Entry 9MJ5 (electron microscopy, 3.50 A resolution); this record covers chains B and C of the 6 polymer chains in the assembly.

== Chain B ==
Protein: Replication protein A 32 kDa subunit
From: Homo sapiens
UniProt: P15927 (RFA2_HUMAN); numbering as in UniProt (aligned over 35-270)
Sequence (236 residues; row label = number of the first residue in the row):
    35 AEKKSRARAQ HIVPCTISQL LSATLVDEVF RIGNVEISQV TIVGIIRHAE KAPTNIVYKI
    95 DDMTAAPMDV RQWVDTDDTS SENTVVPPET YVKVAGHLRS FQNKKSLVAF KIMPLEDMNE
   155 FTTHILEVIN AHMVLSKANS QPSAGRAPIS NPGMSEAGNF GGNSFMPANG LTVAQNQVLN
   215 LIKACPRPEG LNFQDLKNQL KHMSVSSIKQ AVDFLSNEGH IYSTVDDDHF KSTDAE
Disordered / not traced: 35-42, 179-197, 270
Curated features (UniProtKB/Swiss-Prot):
  - DNA-binding region: Val74 to Pro148 (OB)
  - cross-link (Glycyl lysine isopeptide (Lys-Gly)): Lys37 (interchain with G-Cter in ubiquitin), Lys38 (interchain with G-Cter in ubiquitin)
  - mutagenesis: Lys37 to Lys38 (Impaired ubiquitination without affecting homologous recombination), Phe248 (F248A: Abolishes interaction with RFWD3, leading to impair DNA interstrand cross-links (ICL) repair), Glu252 (E252A: Abolishes interaction with RFWD3, leading to impair DNA interstrand cross-links (ICL) repair), Gly253 (G253A: Does not affect interaction with RFWD3), His254 (H254A: Abolishes interaction with RFWD3, leading to impair DNA interstrand cross-links (ICL) repair)

== Chain C ==
Protein: Replication protein A 70 kDa DNA-binding subunit
From: Homo sapiens
UniProt: P27694 (RFA1_HUMAN); residues 438-616 here = UniProt positions 438-616
Sequence (179 residues; row label = number of the first residue in the row):
   438 SNTNWKTLYE VKSENLGQGD KPDYFSSVAT VVYLRKENCM YQACPTQDCN KKVIDQQNGL
   498 YRCEKCDTEF PNFKYRMILS VNIADFQENQ WVTCFQESAE AILGQNAAYL GELKDKNEQA
   558 FEEVFQNANF RSFIFRVRVK VETYNDESRI KATVMDVKPV DYREYGRRLV MSIRRSALM
Curated features (UniProtKB/Swiss-Prot):
  - zinc finger: Cys481 to Cys503 (C4-type)
  - cross-link (Glycyl lysine isopeptide (Lys-Gly)): Lys449 (interchain with G-Cter in SUMO), Lys458 (interchain with G-Cter in ubiquitin), Lys553 (interchain with G-Cter in ubiquitin), Lys577 (interchain with G-Cter in SUMO)
  - mutagenesis: Lys449 (K449R: Significant reduction of sumoylation. Loss of sumoylation; when associated with R-577), Cys500 (C500S: Loss of function in DNA replication and mismatch repair without effect on DNA-binding activity; when associated with S-503), Cys503 (C503S: Loss of function in DNA replication and mismatch repair without effect on DNA-binding activity; when associated with S-500), Lys577 (K577R: Slight sumoylation decrease. Loss of sumoylation; when associated with R-449)
Metal / ion sites: Zn2+: Cys481, Cys486, Cys500, Cys503

== Chain B / chain C interface ==
Pairs across the interface - 17 pairs, chain B then chain C:
  Gln44(B) - Asn526(C)
  His45(B) - Asp522(C)
  His45(B) - Phe523(C)
  His45(B) - Gln524(C)
  Ile46(B) - Asp522(C)
  Ile46(B) - Phe523(C)
  Lys145(B) - Asn566(C)
  Lys145(B) - Phe567(C)
  Met147(B) - Arg568(C)
  Asn153(B) - Tyr599(C)
  Thr157(B) - Tyr602(C)
  Leu160(B) - Leu606(C)  hydrophobic
  Glu161(B) - Tyr602(C)  hydrogen bond
  Glu161(B) - Leu606(C)
  Asn164(B) - Leu606(C)
  Ala165(B) - Phe523(C)  hydrophobic
  Val168(B) - Phe523(C)  hydrophobic
Interface residues without a listed pair, chain B (15 interface residues in all): Val47, Phe144, Asp151
Interface residues without a listed pair, chain C (13 interface residues in all): Glu525, Gly603, Val607

== In short ==
15 residues of chain B and 13 residues of chain C are in contact; the contacts include 1 hydrogen bond. Its
one hydrogen-bonded contact is Glu161(B)-Tyr602(C). From UniProt: a DNA-binding region and 6 mutagenesis sites
on chain B; 4 mutagenesis sites on chain C.
Chain B is Replication protein A 32 kDa subunit and chain C is Replication protein A 70 kDa DNA-binding
subunit, both from Homo sapiens; the structure, Catalytic domain of human DNA polymerase alpha in complex with
DNA and RPA, was determined by electron microscopy.
